PDB entry 7UWS | electron microscopy, 3.47 A resolution | chains E and H of the 20 polymer chains in the assembly

Chain E:
Name: Nucleoprotein
Source organism: Vesicular stomatitis virus
UniProt: P03521 (NCAP_VSIVA); numbering as in UniProt (aligned over 1-422)
Amino-acid sequence (422 residues; numbered 1 to 422; the number before each row is that of its first residue):
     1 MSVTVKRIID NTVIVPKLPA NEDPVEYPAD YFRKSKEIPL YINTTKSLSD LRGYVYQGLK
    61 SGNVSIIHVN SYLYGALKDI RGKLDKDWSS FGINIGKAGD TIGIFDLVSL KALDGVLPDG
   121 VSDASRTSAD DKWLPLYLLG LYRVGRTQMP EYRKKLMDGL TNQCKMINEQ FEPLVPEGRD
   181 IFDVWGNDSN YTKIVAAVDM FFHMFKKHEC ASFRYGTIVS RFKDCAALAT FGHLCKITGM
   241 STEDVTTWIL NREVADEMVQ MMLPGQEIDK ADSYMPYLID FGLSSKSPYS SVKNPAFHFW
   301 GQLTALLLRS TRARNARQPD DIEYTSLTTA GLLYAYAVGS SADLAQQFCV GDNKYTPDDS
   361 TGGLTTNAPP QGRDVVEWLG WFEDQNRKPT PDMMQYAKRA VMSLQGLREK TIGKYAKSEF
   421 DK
Swiss-Prot annotation at these positions:
  - binding site (RNA): Arg143, Tyr152, Lys206, Arg214, Lys286, Arg317, Arg408
Reported in the primary citation:
  - conformationally variable residues (domain motion, loop rearrangement): Ser2 to Val25, Leu344 to Tyr355
  - self-association interface (contacts with another copy of this molecule): Leu344 to Tyr355

Chain H:
Molecule: 381-nt RNA strand
Source organism: Vesicular stomatitis virus
Sequence (381 nucleotides; row label = number of the first residue in the row):
   101 UUUUUUUUUU UUUUUUUUUU UUUUUUUUUU UUUUUUUUUU UUUUUUUUUU UUUUUUUUUU
   161 UUUUUUUUUU UUUUUUUUUU UUUUUUUUUU UUUUUUUUUU UUUUUUUUUU UUUUUUUUUU
   221 UUUUUUUUUU UUUUUUUUUU UUUUUUUUUU UUUUUUUUUU UUUUUUUUUU UUUUUUUUUU
   281 UUUUUUUUUU UUUUUUUUUU UUUUUUUUUU UUUUUUUUUU UUUUUUUUUU UUUUUUUUUU
   341 UUUUUUUUUU UUUUUUUUUU UUUUUUUUUU UUUUUUUUUU UUUUUUUUUU UUUUUUUUUU
   401 UUUUUUUUUU UUUUUUUUUU UUUUUUUUUU UUUUUUUUUU UUUUUUUUUU UUUUUUUUUU
   461 UUUUUUUUUU UUUUUUUUUU U
Not modelled in the structure: 134-446

Interface between chain E and chain H:
Residue-residue contacts (41):
  Arg143(E) - U462(H)  salt bridge to the phosphate
  Arg143(E) - U463(H)  sugar contact
  Arg146(E) - U457(H)  sugar contact
  Met149(E) - U460(H)  sugar contact
  Glu151(E) - U460(H)  base contact
  Tyr152(E) - U460(H)  sugar contact
  Tyr152(E) - U462(H)  hydrogen bond to the phosphate
  Lys155(E) - U462(H)  salt bridge to the phosphate
  Gln163(E) - U463(H)  base contact
  Lys206(E) - U464(H)  sugar contact
  Arg214(E) - U463(H)  sugar contact
  Arg214(E) - U464(H)  sugar contact
  Tyr215(E) - U463(H)  sugar contact
  Ile218(E) - U462(H)  base contact
  Ile218(E) - U464(H)  phosphate contact
  Asp224(E) - U456(H)  hydrogen bond to the sugar
  Asp224(E) - U457(H)  hydrogen bond to the sugar
  Asp224(E) - U458(H)  phosphate contact
  Cys225(E) - U458(H)  phosphate contact
  Ala226(E) - U458(H)  hydrogen bond to the phosphate
  Ile279(E) - U456(H)  sugar contact
  Ser285(E) - U456(H)  sugar contact
  Lys286(E) - U456(H)  salt bridge to the phosphate
  Lys286(E) - U457(H)  phosphate contact
  Ser287(E) - U457(H)  hydrogen bond to the phosphate
  Ser290(E) - U457(H)  hydrogen bond to the phosphate
  Ser290(E) - U458(H)  phosphate contact
  Ser291(E) - U458(H)  hydrogen bond to the phosphate
  Val292(E) - U457(H)  phosphate contact
  Val292(E) - U458(H)  hydrogen bond to the phosphate
  His298(E) - U458(H)  sugar contact
  His298(E) - U459(H)  salt bridge to the phosphate
  Arg312(E) - U459(H)  salt bridge to the phosphate
  Asn315(E) - U459(H)  hydrogen bond to the sugar
  Asn315(E) - U460(H)  phosphate contact
  Asn315(E) - U461(H)  phosphate contact
  Ala316(E) - U459(H)  phosphate contact
  Arg317(E) - U458(H)  base contact
  Arg317(E) - U460(H)  salt bridge to the phosphate
  Arg408(E) - U460(H)  base contact
  Arg408(E) - U461(H)  salt bridge to the phosphate
Interface residues without a listed pair, chain E (32 interface residues in all): Asp23, Ala211, Ser212, Val219, Tyr289
Interface residues without a listed pair, chain H (10 interface residues in all): U465

In short:
32 residues of chain E and 10 residues of chain H are in contact, with 9 hydrogen bonds and 7 salt bridges.
Polar contacts include Asp224(E)-U456(H), Asp224(E)-U457(H) and Asn315(E)-U459(H). UniProt lists 7 RNA-binding
residues on chain E. The paper reports conformational variability at Ser2(E) and Leu344(E); a self-association
interface involving Leu344(E).
Chain E is Nucleoprotein and chain H is a 381-nt RNA strand, both from Vesicular stomatitis virus; the
structure, Atomic model of the partial VSV nucleocapsid, was determined by electron microscopy.
